Entry 2O98 (X-ray diffraction, 2.70 A resolution); this record covers chains A and Q of the 4 polymer chains in the assembly.

Chain A:
Molecule: 14-3-3-like protein C
Organism: Nicotiana tabacum
UniProtKB: P93343 (1433C_TOBAC); numbering as in UniProt (aligned over 1-242)
Sequence (242 residues; numbered 1 to 242; the number before each row is that of its first residue):
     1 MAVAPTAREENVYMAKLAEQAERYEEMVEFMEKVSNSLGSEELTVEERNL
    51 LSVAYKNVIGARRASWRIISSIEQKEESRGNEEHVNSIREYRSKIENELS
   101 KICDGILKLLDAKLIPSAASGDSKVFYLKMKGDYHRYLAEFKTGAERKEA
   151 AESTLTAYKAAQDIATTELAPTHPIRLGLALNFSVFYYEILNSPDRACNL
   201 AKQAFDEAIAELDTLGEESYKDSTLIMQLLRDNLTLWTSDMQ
Disordered / not traced: 1, 213-218, 242
Ligand contacts: fusicoccin (FSC): E19, N49, L50, S52, V53, K56, F126, K129, M130, P174, I175, G178, K221, D222, L225, I226

Chain Q:
Molecule: Plasma membrane H+ ATPase
Organism: Nicotiana plumbaginifolia
Notes: fragment: C-terminal region
UniProtKB: Q40409 (Q40409_NICPL); residues 905-956 here correspond to UniProt positions 389-440 (UniProt number = residue number - 516)
Sequence (52 residues; numbered 905 to 956; the number before each row is that of its first residue):
   905 TNFNELNQLAEEAKRRAEIARQRELHTLKGHVESVVKLKGLDIETIQQSY
   955 DI
Disordered / not traced: 905-906
Construct notes: engineered mutation D955 (Thr439 in Q40409), I956 (Val440 in Q40409)
Ligand contacts: fusicoccin (FSC): Q926, H930, I956

How chain A and chain Q interact:
Pairs across the interface (6; chain A residue first):
  E19(A) - K943(Q)  salt bridge
  Q20(A) - K943(Q)
  Q20(A) - L945(Q)
  E22(A) - H935(Q)  salt bridge
  E22(A) - V939(Q)
  Y24(A) - K943(Q)  hydrogen bond

Overview:
Chain A and chain Q each contribute 4 residues to their interface, with 1 hydrogen bond and 2 salt bridges.
Polar contacts include E19(A)-K943(Q), E22(A)-H935(Q) and Y24(A)-K943(Q). Ligands of chain A: fusicoccin.
Chain Q binds fusicoccin.
Chain A is 14-3-3-like protein C (Nicotiana tabacum) and chain Q is Plasma membrane H+ ATPase (Nicotiana
plumbaginifolia); the structure, Structure of the 14-3-3 / H+-ATPase plant complex, was determined by X-ray
diffraction.
